Entry 2B8K (X-ray diffraction, 4.15 A resolution (low resolution: residue-level contacts below are approximate; hydrogen-bond / salt-bridge calls are withheld)); this record covers chains A and H of the 12 polymer chains in the assembly.

[Chain A]
Name: DNA-directed RNA polymerase II largest subunit
Organism: Saccharomyces cerevisiae
Notes: EC 2.7.7.6
UniProtKB: P04050 (RPB1_YEAST); residue numbers follow UniProt; this construct covers 1-1733
Chain sequence (1733 residues; each row starts with the number of its first residue):
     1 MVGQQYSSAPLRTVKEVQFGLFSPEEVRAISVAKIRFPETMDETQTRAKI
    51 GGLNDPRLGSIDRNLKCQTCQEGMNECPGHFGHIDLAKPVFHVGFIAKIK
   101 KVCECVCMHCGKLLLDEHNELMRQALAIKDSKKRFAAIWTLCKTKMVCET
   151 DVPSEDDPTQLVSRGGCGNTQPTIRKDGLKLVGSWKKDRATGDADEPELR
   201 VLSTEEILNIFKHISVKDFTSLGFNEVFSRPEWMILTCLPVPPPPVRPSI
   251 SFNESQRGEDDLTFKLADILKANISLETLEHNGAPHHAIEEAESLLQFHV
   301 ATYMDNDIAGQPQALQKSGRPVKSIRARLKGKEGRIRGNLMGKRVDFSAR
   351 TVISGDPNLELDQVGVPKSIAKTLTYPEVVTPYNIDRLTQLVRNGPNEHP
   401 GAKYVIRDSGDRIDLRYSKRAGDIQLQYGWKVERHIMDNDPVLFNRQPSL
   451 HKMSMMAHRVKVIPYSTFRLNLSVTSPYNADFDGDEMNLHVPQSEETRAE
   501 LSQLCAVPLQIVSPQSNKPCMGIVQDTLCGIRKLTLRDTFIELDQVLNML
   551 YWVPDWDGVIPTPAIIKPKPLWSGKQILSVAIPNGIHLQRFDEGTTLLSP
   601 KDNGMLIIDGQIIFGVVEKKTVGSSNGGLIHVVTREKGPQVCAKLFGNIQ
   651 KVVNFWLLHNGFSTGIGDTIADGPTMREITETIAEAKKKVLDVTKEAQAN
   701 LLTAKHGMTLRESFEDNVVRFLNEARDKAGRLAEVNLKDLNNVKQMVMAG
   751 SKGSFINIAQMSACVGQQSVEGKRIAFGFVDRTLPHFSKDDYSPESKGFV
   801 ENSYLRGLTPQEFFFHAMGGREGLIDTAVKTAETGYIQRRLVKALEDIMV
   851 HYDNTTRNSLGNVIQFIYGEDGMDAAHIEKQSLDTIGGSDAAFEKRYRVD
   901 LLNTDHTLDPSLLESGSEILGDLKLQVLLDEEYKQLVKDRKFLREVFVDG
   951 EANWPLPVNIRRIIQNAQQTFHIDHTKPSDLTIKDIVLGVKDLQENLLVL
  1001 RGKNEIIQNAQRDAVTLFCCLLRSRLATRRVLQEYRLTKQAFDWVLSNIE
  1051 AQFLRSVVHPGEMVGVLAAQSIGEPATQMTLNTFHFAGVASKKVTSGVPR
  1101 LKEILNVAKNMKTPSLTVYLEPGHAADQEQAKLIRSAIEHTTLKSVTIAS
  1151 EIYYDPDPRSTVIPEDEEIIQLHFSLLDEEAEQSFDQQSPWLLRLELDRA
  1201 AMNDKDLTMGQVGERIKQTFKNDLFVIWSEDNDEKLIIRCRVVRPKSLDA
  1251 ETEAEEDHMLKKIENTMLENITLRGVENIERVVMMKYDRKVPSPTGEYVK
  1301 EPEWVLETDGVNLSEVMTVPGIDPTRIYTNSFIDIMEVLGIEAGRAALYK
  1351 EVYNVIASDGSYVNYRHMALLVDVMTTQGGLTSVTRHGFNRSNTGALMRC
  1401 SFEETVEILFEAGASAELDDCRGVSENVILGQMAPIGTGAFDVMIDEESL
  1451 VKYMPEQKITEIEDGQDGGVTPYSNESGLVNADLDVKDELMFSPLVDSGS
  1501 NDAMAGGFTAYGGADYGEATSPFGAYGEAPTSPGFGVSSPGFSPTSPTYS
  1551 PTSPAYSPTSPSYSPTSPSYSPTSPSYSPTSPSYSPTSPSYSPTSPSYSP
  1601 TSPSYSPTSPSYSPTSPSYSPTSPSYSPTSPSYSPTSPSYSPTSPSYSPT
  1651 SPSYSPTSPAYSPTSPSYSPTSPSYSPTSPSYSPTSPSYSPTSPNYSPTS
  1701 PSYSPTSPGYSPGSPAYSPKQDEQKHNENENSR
Disordered / not traced: 1, 187-194, 1082-1091, 1177-1186, 1244-1253, 1456-1733
Disulfides: C67-C77
Ion coordination: Zn2+ site 1: C67, H80; Zn2+ site 2: C148, C167
Swiss-Prot annotation at these positions:
  - region: P248 to D260 (Lid loop), N306 to K323 (Rudder loop), P810 to E822 (Bridging helix)
  - binding site (Zn(2+)): C67, C70, C77, H80, C107, C110, C148, C167
  - binding site (Mg(2+)): D481, D483, D485
  - modified residue: T1471 (Phosphothreonine)
  - cross-link (Glycyl lysine isopeptide (Lys-Gly)): K695 (interchain with G-Cter in ubiquitin), K1246 (interchain with G-Cter in ubiquitin), K1350 (interchain with G-Cter in ubiquitin)
  - natural variant: S1653 to P1659 (deletion: In strain: A364A)
  - mutagenesis: K1246 (K1246R: Impairs ubiquitination during transcription stress)

[Chain H]
Name: DNA-directed RNA polymerases I, II, and III 14.5 kDa polypeptide
Organism: Saccharomyces cerevisiae
Notes: EC 2.7.7.6
UniProtKB: P20436 (RPB8_YEAST); residues 1-146 here = UniProt positions 1-146
Chain sequence (146 residues; each row starts with the number of its first residue):
     1 MSNTLFDDIFQVSEVDPGRYNKVCRIEAASTTQDQCKLTLDINVELFPVA
    51 AQDSLTVTIASSLNLEDTPANDSSATRSWRPPQAGDRSLADDYDYVMYGT
   101 AYKFEEVSKDLIAVYYSFGGLLMRLEGNYRNLNNLKQENAYLLIRR
Disordered / not traced: 1, 64-75
Swiss-Prot annotation at these positions:
  - region: D16 to T39 (Non-specific ssDNA binding)
  - modified residue: S2 (N-acetylserine), T68 (Phosphothreonine)

[Chain A / chain H interface]
Pairs across the interface - 43 pairs, chain A then chain H:
  R537(A) - Y20(H)
  R537(A) - R25(H)
  R537(A) - D41(H)
  R537(A) - G120(H)
  R537(A) - L122(H)
  D538(A) - K22(H)
  L543(A) - W79(H)
  I560(A) - S78(H)
  I560(A) - W79(H)
  T562(A) - W79(H)
  T562(A) - Y98(H)
  P563(A) - W79(H)
  P563(A) - Y98(H)
  A564(A) - M97(H)
  A564(A) - Y98(H)
  A564(A) - F118(H)
  I565(A) - V96(H)
  I566(A) - V96(H)
  I566(A) - Y141(H)
  K567(A) - N43(H)
  K567(A) - L46(H)
  K567(A) - F47(H)
  K567(A) - D94(H)
  K567(A) - Y95(H)
  K567(A) - V96(H)
  P568(A) - L46(H)
  P568(A) - D94(H)
  P570(A) - W79(H)
  W572(A) - W79(H)
  S573(A) - G119(H)
  L597(A) - Y102(H)
  L597(A) - K103(H)
  L597(A) - Y115(H)
  L598(A) - R25(H)
  L598(A) - Y115(H)
  L598(A) - L122(H)
  L598(A) - R124(H)
  S599(A) - R25(H)
  P600(A) - R25(H)
  D602(A) - Y20(H)
  I613(A) - S117(H)
  K738(A) - R19(H)
  T976(A) - K136(H)
Other interface residues (no listed pair), chain A (30 interface residues in all): L536, F540, V559, L571, K575, Q576, F614, D739
Other interface residues (no listed pair), chain H (31 interface residues in all): N21, V23, T39, R77, L121

[Summary]
30 residues of chain A and 31 residues of chain H are in contact. The Zn2+ site 1 is built by C67(A) and
H80(A). From UniProt: 8 Zn2+-binding residues, 3 Mg2+-binding residues and one mutagenesis site on chain A.
Chain A is DNA-directed RNA polymerase II largest subunit and chain H is DNA-directed RNA polymerases I, II,
and III 14.5 kDa polypeptide, both from Saccharomyces cerevisiae; the structure, 12-subunit RNA Polymerase II,
was determined by X-ray diffraction.
